PDB entry 8TFK | electron microscopy, 2.66 A resolution | chains C and D of the 12 polymer chains in the assembly

# Chain C (and D)
Name: Glutamine synthetase
Organism: Methanosarcina mazei Go1
Notes: EC 6.3.1.2; chain D of this document is another copy of the same molecule, construct and numbering; everything in this record applies to it too
UniProt: Q8PY99 (GLNA1_METMA); residue numbers follow UniProt; this construct covers 1-447
Sequence (467 residues; numbered -19 to 447; the number before each row is that of its first residue; numbers below 1 keep their minus sign (Met-19 is residue -19)):
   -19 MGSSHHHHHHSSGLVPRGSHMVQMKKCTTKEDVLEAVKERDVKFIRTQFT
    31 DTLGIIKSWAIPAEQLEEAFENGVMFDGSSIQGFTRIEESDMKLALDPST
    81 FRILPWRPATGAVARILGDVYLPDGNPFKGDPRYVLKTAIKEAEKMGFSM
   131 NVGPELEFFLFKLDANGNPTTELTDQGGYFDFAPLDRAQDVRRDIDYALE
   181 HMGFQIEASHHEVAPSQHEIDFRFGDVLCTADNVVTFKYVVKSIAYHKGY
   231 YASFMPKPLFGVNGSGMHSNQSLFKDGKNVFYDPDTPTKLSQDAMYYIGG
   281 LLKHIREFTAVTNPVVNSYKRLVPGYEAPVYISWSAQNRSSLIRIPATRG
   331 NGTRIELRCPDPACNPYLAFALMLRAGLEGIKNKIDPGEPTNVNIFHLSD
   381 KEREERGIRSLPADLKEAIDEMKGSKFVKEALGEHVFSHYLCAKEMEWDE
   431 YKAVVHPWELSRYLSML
Not modelled in the structure: -19 to 7
Sequence notes: initiating methionine (-19); expression tag (-18 to 0)
Curated features (UniProtKB/Swiss-Prot):
  - binding site (Mg(2+)): Glu135, Glu137, Glu192, Glu199, His248, Glu336
  - binding site (ATP): Glu187, Ser252, Arg319, Arg324
  - binding site (L-glutamate): Asn243, Gly244, Arg301, Glu307, Arg319, Arg338
What the authors report for this chain:
  - catalytic residues: Asp57 (citing earlier work)
  - catalytic residues: Glu307
  - binding site for the ligand ADP: Phe204, Ser252, Arg319, Arg324, Gly332, Arg334
  - binding site for L-methionine-S-sulfoximine phosphate: Glu137, Glu192, Glu199, His248, Arg301, Arg319, Arg324, Arg338
  - mutagenesis - D57A, F204A, E307A, R319A: decreased catalytic activity

# How chain C and chain D interact
Pairs across the interface - 69 pairs, chain C then chain D:
  Tyr159(C) - Lys37(D)
  Tyr159(C) - Phe56(D)
  Tyr159(C) - Asp57(D)  hydrogen bond (side chain-backbone)
  Tyr159(C) - Ser60(D)
  Tyr159(C) - Ile61(D)  hydrophobic
  Phe160(C) - Phe29(D)  hydrophobic
  Phe160(C) - Ile36(D)
  Phe160(C) - Lys37(D)
  Phe160(C) - Ser38(D)  hydrogen bond (backbone-backbone)
  Phe160(C) - Trp39(D)  hydrophobic
  Phe160(C) - Phe56(D)  hydrophobic
  Asp161(C) - Lys37(D)
  Phe162(C) - Arg26(D)
  Phe162(C) - Gln28(D)
  Phe162(C) - Ser38(D)
  Phe162(C) - Leu84(D)  hydrophobic
  Phe162(C) - Trp86(D)  hydrophobic
  Phe162(C) - Tyr219(D)  hydrophobic
  Pro164(C) - Lys222(D)
  Arg167(C) - Asn146(D)  hydrogen bond (side chain-backbone)
  Arg167(C) - Gly147(D)
  Arg167(C) - Asn148(D)
  Arg167(C) - Tyr226(D)
  Gln169(C) - Arg26(D)
  Gln169(C) - Arg87(D)
  Gln169(C) - His227(D)
  Arg173(C) - Phe24(D)
  Arg173(C) - Pro88(D)
  Arg173(C) - Thr90(D)
  Arg173(C) - Gly91(D)  hydrogen bond (side chain-backbone)
  Asp176(C) - Phe24(D)
  Tyr177(C) - Lys23(D)
  Tyr177(C) - Gly91(D)
  Glu180(C) - Lys23(D)  salt bridge
  Ile186(C) - Pro42(D)
  Ile186(C) - Gln45(D)  hydrogen bond (backbone-side chain)
  Glu187(C) - Ile41(D)
  Glu187(C) - Pro42(D)
  Glu187(C) - Gln45(D)  hydrogen bond
  Ala188(C) - Ala40(D)
  Ser189(C) - Trp39(D)
  Ser189(C) - Ala40(D)  hydrogen bond (backbone-backbone)
  His190(C) - Trp39(D)
  Glu307(C) - Asp57(D)
  Glu307(C) - Ser59(D)  hydrogen bond
  Glu307(C) - Ser60(D)  hydrogen bond
  Glu307(C) - Ile67(D)
  Ala316(C) - Glu68(D)
  Gln317(C) - Ile67(D)
  Gln317(C) - Glu68(D)
  Gln317(C) - Glu69(D)
  Gln317(C) - Ser70(D)  hydrogen bond (backbone-side chain)
  Gln317(C) - Asp71(D)
  Gln317(C) - Pro103(D)
  Asn318(C) - Ile67(D)
  Asn318(C) - Glu68(D)
  Arg319(C) - Asp57(D)  salt bridge
  Arg319(C) - Ile67(D)  hydrogen bond (backbone-backbone)
  Arg319(C) - Ser70(D)  hydrogen bond
  Arg319(C) - Asp71(D)  salt bridge
  Ser320(C) - Ile67(D)
  Arg324(C) - Asp71(D)  salt bridge
  Pro326(C) - Asp71(D)
  Ala327(C) - Asp71(D)  hydrogen bond (backbone-side chain)
  Ala327(C) - Pro103(D)  hydrophobic
  Thr328(C) - Met55(D)
  Val373(C) - Glu68(D)
  Asn374(C) - Ile67(D)
  Asn374(C) - Glu68(D)
Also at the interface, not in a pair above, chain C (33 interface residues in all): Lys142, Asp170, Gln185, Val193, Asn372
Also at the interface, not in a pair above, chain D (39 interface residues in all): Val93

# Summary
The interface between chain C and chain D involves 33 residues on one side and 39 on the other, with 13
hydrogen bonds and 4 salt bridges. Polar pairs include Glu180(C)-Lys23(D), Arg319(C)-Asp57(D) and
Arg319(C)-Asp71(D). From the paper: catalytic residues Asp57(C) and Glu307(C); D57A, F204A and E307A of chain
C, among others, reduce catalytic activity.
Chain C and chain D are both Glutamine synthetase (Methanosarcina mazei Go1); the structure, Cryo-EM structure
of the Methanosarcina mazei glutamine synthetase (GS) with Met-Sox-P and ADP, was determined by electron
microscopy, deposited together with 8TFB, 8TFC, 8TGE and 8UFJ.
